Entry 4N80 (X-ray diffraction, 2.40 A resolution); this record covers chains A and B.

Chain A:
Protein: Uncharacterized protein
Organism: Pseudomonas aeruginosa
Notes: fragment: fragment
UniProtKB: Q9HYC5 (Q9HYC5_PSEAE); numbering as in UniProt (aligned over 2-400)
Amino-acid sequence (399 residues; each row starts with the number of its first residue):
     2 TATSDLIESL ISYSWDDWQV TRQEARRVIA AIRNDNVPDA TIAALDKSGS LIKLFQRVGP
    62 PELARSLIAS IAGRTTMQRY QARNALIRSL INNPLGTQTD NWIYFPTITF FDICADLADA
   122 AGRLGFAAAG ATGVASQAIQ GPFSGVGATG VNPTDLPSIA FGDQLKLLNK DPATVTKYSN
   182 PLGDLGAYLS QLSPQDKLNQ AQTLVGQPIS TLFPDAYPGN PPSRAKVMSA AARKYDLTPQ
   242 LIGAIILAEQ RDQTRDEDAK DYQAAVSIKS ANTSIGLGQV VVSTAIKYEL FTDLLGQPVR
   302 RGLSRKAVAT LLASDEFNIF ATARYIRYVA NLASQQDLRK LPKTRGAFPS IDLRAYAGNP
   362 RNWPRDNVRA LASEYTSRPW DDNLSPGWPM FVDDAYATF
Bound ions: Ca2+ site 1: Asn181, Asp253, Gln254, Glu258, Gln280; Zn2+: Glu258, Asp262, Ser275, Gln280 (shared with Glu126(B) of chain B); Ca2+ site 2: Glu375, Ser378, Arg379, Asp382, Asn384
Swiss-Prot annotation at these positions:
  - binding site (Ca(2+)): Asn181, Asp253, Gln254, Glu258, Glu375, Ser378, Arg379, Asp382, Asn384
  - mutagenesis: Asp18 (D18A: Significant loss of membrane-binding affinity), Glu25 (E25A: Significant loss of membrane-binding affinity), Glu250 (E250Q: Displays significant diminished activity), Asp262 (D262A: Complete loss of enzymatic activity)

Chain B:
Protein: Uncharacterized protein
Organism: Pseudomonas aeruginosa
UniProtKB: Q9HYC4 (Q9HYC4_PSEAE); residues 23-144 here = UniProt positions 23-144
Amino-acid sequence (125 residues; numbered 20 to 144; the number before each row is that of its first residue):
    20 SHMDFDKTLT HPNGLVVERP VGFDARRSAE GFRFDEGGKL RNPRQLEVQR QDAPPPPDLA
    80 SRRLGDGEAR YKVEEDDGGS AGSEYRLWAA KPAGARWIVV SASEQSEDGE PTFALAWALL
   140 ERARL
Not modelled in the structure: 20-22
Sequence notes: expression tag (20-22)
Bound ions: Zn2+: Glu126 (shared with Glu258(A), Asp262(A), Ser275(A), Gln280(A) of chain A)
Swiss-Prot annotation at these positions:
  - binding site (Ca(2+)): Glu126

Chain A / chain B interface:
Pairs across the interface - 49 pairs, chain A then chain B:
  Lys171(A) with Glu129(B), hydrogen bond (side chain-backbone); Thr131(B)
  Ser180(A) with Asp127(B)
  Asn181(A) with Arg60(B)
  Gly184(A) with Leu59(B)
  Leu186(A) with Lys58(B); Arg60(B)
  Glu250(A) with Arg60(B), salt bridge; Ser99(B), hydrogen bond
  Asp253(A) with Arg60(B), salt bridge
  Glu258(A) with Glu126(B)
  Lys261(A) with Glu126(B), salt bridge; Asp127(B), salt bridge
  Asp262(A) with Glu126(B)
  Asn273(A) with Ser102(B); Glu126(B)
  Thr274(A) with Glu126(B)
  Ser275(A) with Ser99(B), hydrogen bond (side chain-backbone); Glu126(B), hydrogen bond (backbone-side chain)
  Gln280(A) with Ser99(B)
  Val282(A) with Gly98(B)
  Lys288(A) with Asp96(B), salt bridge
  Tyr326(A) with Gly97(B)
  Tyr376(A) with Gly98(B); Ser99(B), hydrogen bond (backbone-backbone)
  Thr377(A) with Arg60(B); Gly98(B), hydrogen bond (backbone-backbone); Ser99(B), hydrogen bond (backbone-backbone); Ala100(B), hydrogen bond (backbone-backbone); Gln124(B)
  Ser378(A) with Gly97(B); Gly98(B); Glu103(B); Gln124(B)
  Arg379(A) with Asp95(B); Asp96(B), hydrogen bond (side chain-backbone); Gly97(B); Gly98(B); Glu103(B), hydrogen bond (backbone-side chain)
  Pro380(A) with Gly97(B)
  Asn384(A) with Gln64(B), hydrogen bond
  Ser386(A) with Leu59(B); Arg60(B), hydrogen bond (side chain-backbone)
  Pro387(A) with Lys58(B); Leu59(B); Pro62(B)
  Gly388(A) with Lys58(B); Leu59(B), hydrogen bond (backbone-backbone)
  Trp389(A) with Arg60(B)
Interface residues without a listed pair, chain A (29 interface residues in all): Gly279, Tyr289
Interface residues without a listed pair, chain B (20 interface residues in all): Gly57, Gly101

Overview:
The interface between chain A and chain B involves 29 residues on one side and 20 on the other; the contacts
include 13 hydrogen bonds and 5 salt bridges. Polar contacts include Glu250(A)-Arg60(B), Asp253(A)-Arg60(B)
and Lys261(A)-Glu126(B).
Here chain A is Uncharacterized protein and chain B is Uncharacterized protein, both from Pseudomonas
aeruginosa. Entry 4N80 (Crystal structure of Tse3-Tsi3 complex) was determined by X-ray diffraction, deposited
together with 4M5E, 4M5F, 4N7S and 4N88.
